Entry 6F40 (electron microscopy, 3.70 A resolution); this record covers chains W and Y of the 22 polymer chains in the assembly.

# Chain W
Name: Transcription factor TFIIIB component B''
Organism: Saccharomyces cerevisiae (strain ATCC 204508 / S288c)
UniProt: P46678 (TFC5_YEAST); numbering as in UniProt (aligned over 1-594)
Sequence (594 residues; row label = number of the first residue in the row):
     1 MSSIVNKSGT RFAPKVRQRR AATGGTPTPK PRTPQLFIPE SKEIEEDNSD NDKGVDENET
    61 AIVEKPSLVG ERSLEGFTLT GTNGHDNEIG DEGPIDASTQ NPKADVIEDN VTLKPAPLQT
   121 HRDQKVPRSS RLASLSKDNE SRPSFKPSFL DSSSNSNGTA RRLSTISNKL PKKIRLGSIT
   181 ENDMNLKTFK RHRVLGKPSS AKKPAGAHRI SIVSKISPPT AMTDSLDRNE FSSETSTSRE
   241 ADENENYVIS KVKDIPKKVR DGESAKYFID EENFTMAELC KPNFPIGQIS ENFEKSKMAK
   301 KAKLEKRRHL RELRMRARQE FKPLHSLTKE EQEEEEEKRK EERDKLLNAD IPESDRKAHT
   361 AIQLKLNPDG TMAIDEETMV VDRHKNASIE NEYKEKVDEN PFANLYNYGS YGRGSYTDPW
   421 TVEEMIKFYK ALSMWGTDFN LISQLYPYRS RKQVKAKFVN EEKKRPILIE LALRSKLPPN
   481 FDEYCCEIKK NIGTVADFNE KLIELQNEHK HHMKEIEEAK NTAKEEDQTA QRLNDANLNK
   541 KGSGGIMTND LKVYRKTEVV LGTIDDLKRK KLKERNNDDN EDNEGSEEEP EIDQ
Disordered / not traced: 1-279, 320-359, 538-594
Curated features (UniProtKB/Swiss-Prot):
  - modified residue (Phosphoserine): Ser49, Ser178

# Chain Y
Molecule: Template DNA
Sequence (81 nucleotides; numbered 1 to 81; the number before each row is that of its first residue):
     1 CCAAATGTCC ACGAAGGGTT ACTTCGCGAA CACATAGTTG CGAAAAAAAC ATTTATTTAT
    61 AGTAGCCGAA AATAGTGGAC G
Disordered / not traced: 1-2, 24-41, 78-81

# Chain W / chain Y interface
Residue-residue contacts - 12 pairs, chain W then chain Y:
  Arg307(W) - DC66(Y)  salt bridge to the phosphate
  Arg307(W) - DC67(Y)  phosphate contact
  Arg311(W) - DC67(Y)  salt bridge to the phosphate
  Asn407(W) - DA64(Y)  phosphate contact
  Asn407(W) - DG65(Y)  hydrogen bond to the phosphate
  Tyr408(W) - DT63(Y)  phosphate contact
  Tyr408(W) - DA64(Y)  hydrogen bond to the phosphate
  Gly409(W) - DA64(Y)  sugar contact
  Tyr416(W) - DC66(Y)  sugar contact
  Arg451(W) - DT56(Y)  salt bridge to the phosphate
  Lys455(W) - DT56(Y)  phosphate contact
  Lys455(W) - DT57(Y)  salt bridge to the phosphate
Other interface residues (no listed pair), chain W (9 interface residues in all): Pro419
Other interface residues (no listed pair), chain Y (8 interface residues in all): DG68

# Summary
Chain W and chain Y form an interface of 9 and 8 residues respectively; the contacts include 2 hydrogen bonds
and 4 salt bridges. Polar pairs include Asn407(W)-DG65(Y), Tyr408(W)-DA64(Y) and Arg307(W)-DC66(Y).
Here chain W is Transcription factor TFIIIB component B'' (Saccharomyces cerevisiae (strain ATCC 204508 /
S288c)) and chain Y is Template DNA. Entry 6F40 (RNA Polymerase III open complex) was determined by electron
microscopy together with 6F41, 6F42 and 6F44 from the same study.
